Entry 5WN3 (X-ray diffraction, 2.00 A resolution); this record covers chains D and B of the 4 polymer chains in the assembly.

# Chain D
Molecule: 10-nt DNA strand
Sequence (10 nucleotides; row label = number of the first residue in the row):
     1 GCTGATGCGX
Modified / non-standard residues: C7R (2'-deoxy-5'-O-thiophosphonocytidine) at position 10
Ion coordination: Ca2+ near DC8 (its only coordinating residue here)

# Chain B
Molecule: DNA-(apurinic or apyrimidinic site) lyase
Source organism: Homo sapiens
Notes: EC 3.1.-.-, 4.2.99.18
UniProt: P27695 (APEX1_HUMAN); numbering as in UniProt (aligned over 43-318)
Chain sequence (276 residues; row label = number of the first residue in the row):
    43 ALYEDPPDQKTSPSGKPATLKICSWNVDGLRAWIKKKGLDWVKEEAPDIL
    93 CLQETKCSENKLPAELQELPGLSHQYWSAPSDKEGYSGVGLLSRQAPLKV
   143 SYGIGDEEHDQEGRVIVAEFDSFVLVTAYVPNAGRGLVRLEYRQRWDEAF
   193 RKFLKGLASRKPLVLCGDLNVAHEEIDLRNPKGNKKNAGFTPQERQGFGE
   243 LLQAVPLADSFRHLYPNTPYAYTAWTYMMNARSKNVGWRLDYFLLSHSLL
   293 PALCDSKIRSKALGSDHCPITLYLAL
Disordered / not traced: 43
Sequence notes: engineered mutation Ala138 (Cys in P27695), Ala266 (Phe in P27695)
Ion coordination: Na+ near Glu217 (its only coordinating residue here)
Reported in the primary citation:
  - mutagenesis - M270A, W280A: increased catalytic activity
  - mutagenesis - R177A: unchanged catalytic activity
  - specificity-determining residues: Trp280 (citing earlier work)

# How chain D and chain B interact
Contacting residue pairs (19; chain D residue first):
  DG7(D) with Lys98(B), base contact
  DC8(D) with Tyr128(B), phosphate contact
  DG9(D) with Glu96(B), sugar contact; Tyr128(B), hydrogen bond to the phosphate; Tyr171(B), sugar contact; Asn174(B), sugar contact; Arg177(B), hydrogen bond to the base
  C7R_10(D) with Glu96(B), base contact; Tyr171(B), base contact; Asn174(B), hydrogen bond to the phosphate; Asn212(B), base contact; Asn226(B), base contact; Ala266(B), phosphate contact; Trp267(B), sugar contact; Thr268(B), base contact; Trp280(B), base contact; Leu282(B), sugar contact; Asp308(B), phosphate contact; His309(B), salt bridge to the phosphate
Other interface residues (no listed pair), chain B (22 interface residues in all): Asn68, Gly176, Asp210, Asn229, Ala230, Tyr269, Met270

# Overview
Chain D and chain B form an interface of 4 and 22 residues respectively; the contacts include 3 hydrogen bonds
and 1 salt bridge. Polar contacts include DG9(D)-Arg177(B), DG9(D)-Tyr128(B) and C7R_10(D)-Asn174(B). From the
paper: M270A and W280A of chain B increase catalytic activity; the specificity determinant Trp280(B).
Chain D is a 10-nt DNA strand and chain B is DNA-(apurinic or apyrimidinic site) lyase (Homo sapiens); the
structure, APE1 F266A exonuclease substrate complex with a C/T mismatch, was determined by X-ray diffraction
together with 5WN0, 5WN1, 5WN2, 5WN4 and 5WN5 from the same study.
